8SZJ - chains E and G of the 12 polymer chains in the assembly; structure by electron microscopy, 3.35 A resolution.

Chain E (and G):
Name: Glutaminase kidney isoform, mitochondrial
From: Homo sapiens
Notes: EC 3.5.1.2; chain G of this document is another copy of the same molecule, construct and numbering; everything in this record applies to it too
Reference sequence: O94925 (GLSK_HUMAN), isoform O94925-3; numbering as in UniProt (aligned over 1-598)
Amino-acid sequence (598 residues; row label = number of the first residue in the row):
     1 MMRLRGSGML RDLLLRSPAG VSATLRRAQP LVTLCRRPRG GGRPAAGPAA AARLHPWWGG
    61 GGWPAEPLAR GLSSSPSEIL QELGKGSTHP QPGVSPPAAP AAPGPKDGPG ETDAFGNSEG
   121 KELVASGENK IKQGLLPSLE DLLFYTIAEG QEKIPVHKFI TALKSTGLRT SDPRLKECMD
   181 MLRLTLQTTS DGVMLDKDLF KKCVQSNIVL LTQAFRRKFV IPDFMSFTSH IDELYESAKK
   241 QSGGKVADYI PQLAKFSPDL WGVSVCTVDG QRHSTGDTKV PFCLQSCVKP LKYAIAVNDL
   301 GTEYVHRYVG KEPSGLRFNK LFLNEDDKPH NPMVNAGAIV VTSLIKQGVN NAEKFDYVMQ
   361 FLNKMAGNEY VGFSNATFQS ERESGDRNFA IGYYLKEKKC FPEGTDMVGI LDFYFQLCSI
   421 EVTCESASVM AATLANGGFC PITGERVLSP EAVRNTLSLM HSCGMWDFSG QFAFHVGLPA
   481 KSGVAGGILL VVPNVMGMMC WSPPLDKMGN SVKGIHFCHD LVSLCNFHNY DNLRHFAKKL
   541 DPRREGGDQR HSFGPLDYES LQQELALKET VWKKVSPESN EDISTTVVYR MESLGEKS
Not modelled in the structure: 1-138, 526-598
Differences from the reference sequence: engineered mutation Trp466 (Tyr in O94925)
Small-molecule neighbours: glutamine (GLN): Tyr249, Ile250, Gln285, Ser286, Lys289, Phe318, Asn319, Asn335, Glu381, Asn388, Tyr414, Cys418, Trp466, Val484
Swiss-Prot annotation at these positions:
  - region: Gly315 to Phe322 (Highly mobile activation loop)
  - binding site (substrate): Ser286, Asn335, Glu381, Asn388, Tyr414, Val484
  - site: Leu72, Ser73 (Cleavage)
  - modified residue: Lys130 (N6-succinyllysine), Lys164 (N6-succinyllysine), Lys311 (N6-acetyllysine)
  - natural variant: Arg272 (R272K: In DEE71), Pro313 (P313L: In GDPAG), Ser482 (S482C: In CASGID)
  - mutagenesis: Tyr249 (Y249A: Loss of enzyme activity), Ser286 (S286A: Loss of enzyme activity), Lys289 (K289A: Loss of enzyme activity), Phe318 (F318Y: No effect on catalytic activity. Loss of inhibition by BPTES; when associated with S-322), Leu321 (L321A: Decreased enzyme activity), Phe322 (F322S: No effect on catalytic activity. Loss of inhibition by BPTES; when associated with Y-318), Leu323 (L323A: Decreased enzyme activity), Tyr394 (Y394A: Decreased enzyme activity; Y394L: No effect on catalytic activity. Loss of inhibition by BPTES)
Reported in the primary citation:
  - mutagenesis - K320A: increased catalytic activity (citing earlier work)
  - mutagenesis - Y466W: abolished catalytic activity (citing earlier work)
  - mutagenesis - Y466W: unchanged binding to glutamine (citing earlier work)
  - binding site for phosphate ion: Lys320, Arg387, Tyr394, Lys398
  - catalytic residues: Ser286, Lys289 (proposed by the authors, not directly observed)
  - binding site for glutamine: Tyr249, Phe318, Glu381
  - allosteric site: Lys320

Chain E / chain G interface:
Contacting residue pairs (22; chain E residue first):
  Tyr293(E) - Phe474(G)
  His306(E) - Phe474(G)
  Lys311(E) - Gly470(G)
  Lys311(E) - Gln471(G)
  Lys311(E) - Phe474(G)
  Glu312(E) - Asp467(G)
  Arg317(E) - Glu325(G)  salt bridge
  Glu325(E) - Arg317(G)  salt bridge
  Arg454(E) - Phe474(G)
  Arg454(E) - His475(G)
  Asn455(E) - Phe474(G)
  Ser458(E) - Phe474(G)
  Asp467(E) - Glu312(G)
  Gly470(E) - Lys311(G)
  Gln471(E) - Lys311(G)
  Phe474(E) - Tyr293(G)
  Phe474(E) - Thr302(G)
  Phe474(E) - Lys311(G)
  Phe474(E) - Arg454(G)
  Phe474(E) - Asn455(G)
  Phe474(E) - Ser458(G)
  Lys507(E) - Glu325(G)  salt bridge
Also at the interface, not in a pair above, chain E (22 interface residues in all): Thr302, Pro313, Ser314, Gly315, Leu459, Ala473, His475, Met508
Also at the interface, not in a pair above, chain G (19 interface residues in all): His306, Pro313, Ser314, Gly315, Ala473

In short:
The interface between chain E and chain G involves 22 residues on one side and 19 on the other, with 3 salt
bridges. Among the polar pairs are Arg317(E)-Glu325(G) and Lys507(E)-Glu325(G). Ligands of chain E: glutamine.
From the paper: catalytic residues Ser286(E) and Lys289(E); K320A of chain E increases catalytic activity.
Both chains are Glutaminase kidney isoform, mitochondrial (Homo sapiens). Entry 8SZJ (Human glutaminase C
(Y466W) with L-Gln and Pi, filamentous form) was determined by electron microscopy, deposited together with
8SZL and 8T0Z.
